Entry 14GS (X-ray diffraction, 2.80 A resolution); this record covers chains A and B.

== Chain A (and B) ==
Name: Glutathione S-transferase
From: Homo sapiens
Notes: EC 2.5.1.18; chain B of this document is another copy of the same molecule, construct and numbering; everything in this record applies to it too
UniProt: P09211 (GSTP1_HUMAN); numbering as in UniProt (aligned over 1-209)
Chain sequence (210 residues; row label = number of the first residue in the row; numbering starts at 0):
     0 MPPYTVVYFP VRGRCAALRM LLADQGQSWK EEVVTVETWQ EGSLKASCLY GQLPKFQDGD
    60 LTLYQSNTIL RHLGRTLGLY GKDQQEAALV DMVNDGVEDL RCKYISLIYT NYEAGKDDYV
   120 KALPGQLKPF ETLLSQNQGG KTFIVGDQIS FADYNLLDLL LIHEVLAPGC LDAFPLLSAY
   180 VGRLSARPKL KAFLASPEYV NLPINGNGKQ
Unresolved in the structure: 0-1, 36-48, 50

== Chain A / chain B interface ==
Pairs across the interface (30; chain A residue first):
  Tyr-49(A) with Met-91(B), hydrophobic; Gly-95(B); Phe-129(B); Leu-132(B)
  Leu-62(A) with Ala-87(B), hydrophobic
  Tyr-63(A) with Met-91(B)
  Gln-64(A) with Asp-94(B)
  Thr-67(A) with Ala-87(B); Asp-90(B); Met-91(B); Asp-94(B), hydrogen bond
  Arg-70(A) with Arg-70(B); Asp-90(B)
  Arg-74(A) with Tyr-79(B), hydrogen bond; Gln-83(B); Ala-86(B); Asp-90(B), salt bridge
  Thr-75(A) with Gln-83(B)
  Tyr-79(A) with Arg-74(B), hydrogen bond
  Gln-83(A) with Thr-75(B)
  Ala-87(A) with Thr-67(B)
  Asp-90(A) with Arg-70(B); Arg-74(B), salt bridge
  Met-91(A) with Tyr-63(B); Thr-67(B)
  Asp-94(A) with Gln-64(B); Thr-67(B), hydrogen bond
  Gly-95(A) with Tyr-49(B)
  Phe-129(A) with Tyr-49(B)
  Leu-132(A) with Tyr-49(B)
Also at the interface, not in a pair above, chain A (27 interface residues in all): Leu-60, Thr-61, Asn-66, His-71, Gln-84, Ala-86, Leu-88, Val-92, Asp-98, Pro-128
Also at the interface, not in a pair above, chain B (27 interface residues in all): Leu-60, Thr-61, Leu-62, Asn-66, His-71, Gln-84, Leu-88, Val-92, Asp-98, Pro-128

== Summary ==
Chain A and chain B each contribute 27 residues to their interface; the contacts include 4 hydrogen bonds and
2 salt bridges. Among the polar pairs are Arg-74(A)/Asp-90(B), Thr-67(A)/Asp-94(B) and Arg-74(A)/Tyr-79(B).
Both chains are Glutathione S-transferase (Homo sapiens). Entry 14GS (Glutathione S-transferase P1-1 apo form
1) was determined by X-ray diffraction, deposited together with 16GS.
